Entry 8QZM (electron microscopy, 3.10 A resolution); this record covers chains F and I of the 11 polymer chains in the assembly.

== Chain F ==
Protein: Histone H4
Organism: Homo sapiens
UniProtKB: P62805 (H4_HUMAN); residues 1-102 here correspond to UniProt positions 2-103 (UniProt number = residue number + 1)
Chain sequence (102 residues; row label = number of the first residue in the row):
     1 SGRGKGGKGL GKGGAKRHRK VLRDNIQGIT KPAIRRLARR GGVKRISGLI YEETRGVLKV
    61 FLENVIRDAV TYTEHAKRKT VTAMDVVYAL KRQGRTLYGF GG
Disordered / not traced: 1-22, 102
Swiss-Prot annotation at these positions:
  - DNA-binding region: Lys16 to Lys20
  - modified residue: Ser1 (N-acetylserine), Arg3 (Asymmetric dimethylarginine), Lys5 (N6-(2-hydroxyisobutyryl)lysine), Lys8 (N6-(2-hydroxyisobutyryl)lysine), Lys12 (N6-(2-hydroxyisobutyryl)lysine), Lys16 (N6-(2-hydroxyisobutyryl)lysine), Lys20 (N6,N6,N6-trimethyllysine), Lys31 (N6-(2-hydroxyisobutyryl)lysine), Lys44 (N6-(2-hydroxyisobutyryl)lysine), Ser47 (Phosphoserine), Tyr51 (Phosphotyrosine), Lys59 (N6-(2-hydroxyisobutyryl)lysine), Lys77 (N6-(2-hydroxyisobutyryl)lysine), Lys79 (N6-(2-hydroxyisobutyryl)lysine), Thr80 (Phosphothreonine), Tyr88 (Phosphotyrosine), Lys91 (N6-(2-hydroxyisobutyryl)lysine)
  - cross-link (Glycyl lysine isopeptide (Lys-Gly)): Lys12 (interchain with G-Cter in SUMO2), Lys20 (interchain with G-Cter in SUMO2), Lys31 (interchain with G-Cter in SUMO2), Lys59 (interchain with G-Cter in SUMO2), Lys79 (interchain with G-Cter in SUMO2), Lys91 (interchain with G-Cter in SUMO2)

== Chain I ==
Molecule: 195-nt DNA strand
Sequence (195 nucleotides; numbered -122 to 72; the number before each row is that of its first residue; numbers below 1 keep their minus sign (DG-122 is residue -122)):
  -122 GGTGGGCGCG CGAACTGGGG GATTACGCCT CTAATTAGGG CGTATGGTGA CAGGATGTAT
   -62 ATATCTGACA CGTGCCTGGA GACTAGGGAG TAATCCCCTT GGCGGTTAAA ACGCGGGGGA
    -2 CAGCGCGTAC GTGCGTTTAA GCGGTGCTAG AGCTGTCTAC GACCAATTGA GCGGCCTCGG
    58 CACCGGGATT CTCCA
Disordered / not traced: -122 to -73

== Chain F / chain I interface ==
Contacting residue pairs (11; chain F residue first):
  Arg35(F) - DG8(I)  salt bridge to the phosphate
  Arg45(F) - DC7(I)  sugar contact
  Arg45(F) - DG8(I)  phosphate contact
  Ile46(F) - DC7(I)  sugar contact
  Ile46(F) - DG8(I)  hydrogen bond to the phosphate
  Ser47(F) - DC7(I)  phosphate contact
  Gly48(F) - DC7(I)  hydrogen bond to the phosphate
  Arg78(F) - DA28(I)  phosphate contact
  Lys79(F) - DG27(I)  phosphate contact
  Lys79(F) - DA28(I)  hydrogen bond to the phosphate
  Thr80(F) - DA28(I)  hydrogen bond to the phosphate
Also at the interface, not in a pair above, chain F (10 interface residues in all): Arg39, Lys77
Also at the interface, not in a pair above, chain I (5 interface residues in all): DG29

== In short ==
Chain F and chain I form an interface of 10 and 5 residues respectively, with 4 hydrogen bonds and 1 salt
bridge. Polar contacts include Ile46(F)-DG8(I), Gly48(F)-DC7(I) and Lys79(F)-DA28(I). Curated annotation
(UniProt) lists a DNA-binding region on chain F.
Chain F is Histone H4 (Homo sapiens) and chain I is a 195-nt DNA strand; the structure, Structure of DNMT3A1
UDR region bound to H2AK119ub nucleosome, was determined by electron microscopy.
